PDB entry 5TC1 | electron microscopy, 3.60 A resolution | chains D and M of the 10 polymer chains in the assembly

== Chain D ==
Molecule: Capsid protein
Source organism: Enterobacteria phage MS2
UniProtKB: P03612 (CAPSD_BPMS2); residues 0-129 here correspond to UniProt positions 1-130 (UniProt number = residue number + 1)
Sequence (130 residues; numbered 0 to 129; the number before each row is that of its first residue; numbering starts at 0):
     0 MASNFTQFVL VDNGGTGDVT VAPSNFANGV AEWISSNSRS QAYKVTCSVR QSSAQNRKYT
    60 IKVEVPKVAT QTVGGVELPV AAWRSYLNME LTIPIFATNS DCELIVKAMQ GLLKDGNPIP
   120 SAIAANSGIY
Disordered / not traced: 0
From the paper describing this entry:
  - binding site for phage MS2 genome: Asn27, Thr45, Ser47, Arg49, Ser51, Ser52, Asn55, Lys57, Thr59, Lys61, Tyr129

== Chain M ==
Molecule: Maturation protein
Source organism: Enterobacteria phage MS2
UniProtKB: P03610 (MAT_BPMS2); residues 1-393 here = UniProt positions 1-393
Sequence (393 residues; numbered 1 to 393; the number before each row is that of its first residue):
     1 MRAFSTLDRE NETFVPSVRV YADGETEDNS FSLKYRSNWT PGRFNSTGAK TKQWHYPSPY
    61 SRGALSVTSI DQGAYKRSGS SWGRPYEEKA GFGFSLDARS CYSLFPVSQN LTYIEVPQNV
   121 ANRASTEVLQ KVTQGNFNLG VALAEARSTA SQLATQTIAL VKAYTAARRG NWRQALRYLA
   181 LNEDRKFRSK HVAGRWLELQ FGWLPLMSDI QGAYEMLTKV HLQEFLPMRA VRQVGTNIKL
   241 DGRLSYPAAN FQTTCNISRR IVIWFYINDA RLAWLSSLGI LNPLGIVWEK VPFSFVVDWL
   301 LPVGNMLEGL TAPVGCSYMS GTVTDVITGE SIISVDAPYG WTVERQGTAK AQISAMHRGV
   361 QSVWPTTGAY VKSPFSMVHT LDALALIRQR LSR
Disordered / not traced: 16-34, 71-93, 243-251, 334-345
From the paper describing this entry:
  - binding site for phage MS2 genome: Phe4, Arg43, Asn45, Thr47, Lys50, Trp54, Ser58, Tyr60, Ser258, Trp264, Thr324

== Interface between chain D and chain M ==
Residue-residue contacts - 15 pairs, chain D then chain M:
  Ser35(D) with Arg62(M)
  Gln40(D) with Phe4(M), hydrogen bond (side chain-backbone)
  Gly74(D) with Glu330(M); Lys350(M); Gln352(M)
  Val75(D) with Arg2(M); Glu330(M); Gln352(M)
  Glu76(D) with Arg9(M), salt bridge; Thr68(M); Gln352(M)
  Leu77(D) with Arg2(M)
  Pro78(D) with Ala3(M); Phe4(M); Ser5(M)
Other interface residues (no listed pair), chain D (9 interface residues in all): Ser37, Thr69
Other interface residues (no listed pair), chain M (12 interface residues in all): Arg43, Ser66

== Overview ==
Chain D and chain M form an interface of 9 and 12 residues respectively, with 1 hydrogen bond and 1 salt
bridge. Among the polar pairs are Glu76(D)-Arg9(M) and Gln40(D)-Phe4(M). The paper reports a binding site for
phage MS2 genome at Asn27(D), Thr45(D) and Phe4(M) among others.
Here chain D is Capsid protein and chain M is Maturation protein, both from Enterobacteria phage MS2. Entry
5TC1 (In situ structures of the genome and genome-delivery apparatus in ssRNA bacteriophage MS2) was
determined by electron microscopy.
